8SFR - chains A and C of the 4 polymer chains in the assembly; structure by electron microscopy, 3.50 A resolution.

# Chain A
Molecule: CRISPR-associated endonuclease Cas12a
Organism: Acidaminococcus sp. BV3L6
Notes: EC 3.1.21.1, 4.6.1.22
UniProtKB: U2UMQ6 (CS12A_ACISB); residue numbers follow UniProt; this construct covers 1-1307
Sequence (1311 residues; numbered -3 to 1307; the number before each row is that of its first residue; numbers below 1 keep their minus sign (Gly-3 is residue -3)):
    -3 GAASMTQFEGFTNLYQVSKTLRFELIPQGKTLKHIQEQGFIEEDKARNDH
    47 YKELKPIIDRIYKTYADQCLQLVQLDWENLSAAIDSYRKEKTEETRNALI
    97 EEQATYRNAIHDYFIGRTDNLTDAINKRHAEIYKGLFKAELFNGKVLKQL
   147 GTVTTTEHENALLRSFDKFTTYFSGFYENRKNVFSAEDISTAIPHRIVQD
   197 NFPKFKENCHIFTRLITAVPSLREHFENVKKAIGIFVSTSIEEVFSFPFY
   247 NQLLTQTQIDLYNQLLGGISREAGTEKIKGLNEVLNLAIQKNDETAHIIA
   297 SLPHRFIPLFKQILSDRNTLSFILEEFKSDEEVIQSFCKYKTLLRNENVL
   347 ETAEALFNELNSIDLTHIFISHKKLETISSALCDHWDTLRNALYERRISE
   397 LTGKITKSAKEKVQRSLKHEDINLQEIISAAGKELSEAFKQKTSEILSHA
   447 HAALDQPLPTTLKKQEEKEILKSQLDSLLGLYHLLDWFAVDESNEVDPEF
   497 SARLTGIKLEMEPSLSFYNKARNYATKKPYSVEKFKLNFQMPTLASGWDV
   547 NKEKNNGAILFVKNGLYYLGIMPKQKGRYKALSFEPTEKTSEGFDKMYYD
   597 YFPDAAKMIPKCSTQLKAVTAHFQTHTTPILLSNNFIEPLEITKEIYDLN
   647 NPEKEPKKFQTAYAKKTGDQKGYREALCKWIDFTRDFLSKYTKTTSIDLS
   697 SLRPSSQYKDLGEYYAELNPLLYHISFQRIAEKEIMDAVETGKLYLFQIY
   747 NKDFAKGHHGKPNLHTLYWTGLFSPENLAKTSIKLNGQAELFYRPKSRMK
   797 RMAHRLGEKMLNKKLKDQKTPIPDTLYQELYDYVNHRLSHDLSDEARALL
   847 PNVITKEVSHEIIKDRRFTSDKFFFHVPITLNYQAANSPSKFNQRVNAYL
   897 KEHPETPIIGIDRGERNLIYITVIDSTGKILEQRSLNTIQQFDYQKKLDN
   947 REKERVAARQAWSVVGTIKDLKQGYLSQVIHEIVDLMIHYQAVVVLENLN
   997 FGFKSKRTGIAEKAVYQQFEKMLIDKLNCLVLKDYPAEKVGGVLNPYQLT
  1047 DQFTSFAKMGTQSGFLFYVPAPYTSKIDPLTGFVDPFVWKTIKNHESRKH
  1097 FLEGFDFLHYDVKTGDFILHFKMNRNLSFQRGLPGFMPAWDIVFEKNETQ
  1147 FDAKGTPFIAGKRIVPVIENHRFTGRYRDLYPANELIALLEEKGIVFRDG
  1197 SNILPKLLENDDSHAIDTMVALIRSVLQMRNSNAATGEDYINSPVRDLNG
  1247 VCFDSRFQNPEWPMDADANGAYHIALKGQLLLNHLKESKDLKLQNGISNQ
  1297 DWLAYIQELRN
Not modelled in the structure: -3 to 0, 398-402, 794-855
Sequence notes: expression tag (-3 to 0)
UniProt features mapped onto this chain:
  - DNA-binding region: Pro599 to Lys607 (PAM-binding on target DNA), Lys780 to Gly783 (Target DNA), Arg951 to Lys968 (Target DNA), Ser1051 to Ala1053 (Target DNA)
  - region: Met1 to Gly35 (WED-I (OBD-I)), Gln941 to Ala957 (Bridge helix)
  - active site: His800 (For pre-crRNA processing), Lys809 (For pre-crRNA processing), Lys860 (For pre-crRNA processing), Asp908 (For DNase activity of RuvC domain), Glu993 (For DNase activity of RuvC domain), Arg1226 (For DNase activity of nuclease domain), Asp1263 (For DNase activity of RuvC domain)
  - binding site (crRNA): Tyr47 to Lys51, Asn175, Arg176, Lys307 to Leu310, Lys752 to His761, Met806 to Asn808
  - site: Arg18 (Binds crRNA), Thr167 (Binds PAM on target DNA), Arg192 (Binds crRNA), Trp382 (Binds crRNA-target DNA heteroduplex), Lys548 (Binds PAM on target DNA), Lys607 (Binds sequence-specific recognition of both target and non-target strand bases in PAM), His872 (Binds crRNA), Gln1014 (Binds target DNA)
  - mutagenesis: Thr167 (T167A: Wild-type to slightly improved guided indel formation), Arg176 (R176A: Decreased guided indel formation), Arg192 (R192A: Decreased guided indel formation), Trp382 (W382A: Nearly complete loss of guided indel formation), Lys548 (K548A: Decreased guided indel formation), Met604 (M604A: Decreased guided indel formation), Lys607 (K607A: Nearly complete loss of guided indel formation, probable loss of PAM recognition), Lys780 (K780A: Nearly complete loss of guided indel formation), Gly783 (G783P: Complete loss of guided indel formation), Asp908 (D908A: No longer provides resistance to plasmids or phage in E.coli; D908P: Complete loss of guided indel formation; neither DNA strand is cleaved in vitro), Arg951 (R951A: Nearly complete loss of guided indel formation), Arg955 (R955A: Partial loss of guided indel formation), 6 further mutagenesis entries in UniProt
Reported in the primary citation:
  - mutagenesis - F999A, R1003A: unchanged catalytic activity on 20-bp target
  - mutagenesis - F999A, R1003A (14-fold): decreased catalytic activity on 16-bp target
  - mutagenesis - R1003A: unchanged catalytic activity (TS cleavage of the 20-bp target)
  - mutagenesis - R1003A (7-fold): decreased catalytic activity (TS cleavage of the 16-bp target)

# Chain C
Molecule: 56-nt DNA strand
Sequence (56 nucleotides; row label = number of the first residue in the row; numbers below 1 keep their minus sign (DA-11 is residue -11)):
   -11 AGCACAGTAGCTACTCCACATGGCATTCCACTTATCACTAAAAGATCGGA
    39 AGAGCG
Not modelled in the structure: -11 to 6, 41-44

# Chain A / chain C interface
Pairs across the interface (79):
  Lys164(A) with DC35(C), salt bridge to the phosphate
  Asn178(A) with DC24(C), sugar contact
  Ile185(A) with DT23(C), phosphate contact
  Ser186(A) with DA22(C), phosphate contact; DT23(C), hydrogen bond to the phosphate
  Thr187(A) with DA22(C), base contact
  Gly263(A) with DC12(C), phosphate contact; DA13(C), phosphate contact
  Gly264(A) with DA13(C), sugar contact
  Ser266(A) with DA13(C), sugar contact
  Lys273(A) with DC12(C), base contact
  Asn278(A) with DG11(C), phosphate contact; DC12(C), hydrogen bond to the phosphate
  Glu279(A) with DG11(C), hydrogen bond to the base; DC12(C), sugar contact
  Asn282(A) with DG10(C), hydrogen bond to the base; DG11(C), sugar contact
  Gln286(A) with DG10(C), hydrogen bond to the base
  Arg301(A) with DC12(C), salt bridge to the phosphate
  Thr315(A) with DT14(C), phosphate contact
  Ser317(A) with DA13(C), phosphate contact
  Phe318(A) with DT14(C), sugar contact
  Ile319(A) with DT14(C), phosphate contact; DT15(C), phosphate contact
  Glu372(A) with DC7(C), hydrogen bond to the base
  Asp380(A) with DC7(C), phosphate contact
  His381(A) with DC7(C), sugar contact
  Trp382(A) with DC7(C), base contact
  Asn519(A) with DT15(C), hydrogen bond to the sugar; DC16(C), sugar contact
  Thr522(A) with DC16(C), hydrogen bond to the sugar; DC17(C), sugar contact
  Lys523(A) with DC16(C), phosphate contact; DC17(C), phosphate contact
  Lys524(A) with DC17(C), hydrogen bond to the phosphate; DA18(C), phosphate contact
  Gly543(A) with DA28(C), phosphate contact
  Trp544(A) with DA28(C), hydrogen bond to the phosphate
  Asp545(A) with DA28(C), phosphate contact
  Asn547(A) with DA29(C), hydrogen bond to the phosphate
  Lys548(A) with DA28(C), sugar contact; DA29(C), hydrogen bond to the base
  Asn552(A) with DA28(C), phosphate contact
  Tyr597(A) with DT27(C), phosphate contact; DA28(C), phosphate contact
  Pro599(A) with DT27(C), sugar contact; DA28(C), sugar contact
  Lys603(A) with DC26(C), salt bridge to the phosphate
  Met604(A) with DA28(C), base contact; DA29(C), sugar contact
  Lys607(A) with DA28(C), hydrogen bond to the base; DA29(C), hydrogen bond to the base; DA30(C), sugar contact
  Cys608(A) with DA29(C), phosphate contact
  Leu612(A) with DA30(C), sugar contact; DA31(C), phosphate contact
  Lys613(A) with DA31(C), hydrogen bond to the phosphate; DG32(C), salt bridge to the phosphate
  Asn631(A) with DA30(C), phosphate contact
  Tyr687(A) with DA29(C), sugar contact; DA30(C), hydrogen bond to the phosphate
  Lys689(A) with DA29(C), phosphate contact
  Lys780(A) with DT27(C), salt bridge to the phosphate
  Asn782(A) with DC26(C), sugar contact; DT27(C), phosphate contact
  Gly783(A) with DC26(C), hydrogen bond to the phosphate; DT27(C), hydrogen bond to the phosphate
  Gln784(A) with DA25(C), hydrogen bond to the base; DC26(C), hydrogen bond to the base
  Pro874(A) with DC26(C), base contact
  Val961(A) with DC17(C), sugar contact; DA18(C), sugar contact
  Lys965(A) with DA18(C), hydrogen bond to the phosphate; DC19(C), salt bridge to the phosphate
  Gln1014(A) with DT20(C), phosphate contact
  Phe1049(A) with DT21(C), phosphate contact
  Thr1050(A) with DA22(C), phosphate contact
  Ser1051(A) with DA22(C), phosphate contact
  Phe1052(A) with DT21(C), phosphate contact
Also at the interface, not in a pair above, chain A (69 interface residues in all): Asp184, Asn259, Leu283, Phe302, Ser376, Arg518, Ser542, Arg574, Tyr595, Phe598, Ala614, Leu781, Gly962, Thr963
Also at the interface, not in a pair above, chain C (28 interface residues in all): DA8, DT34, DG36

# Overview
The interface between chain A and chain C involves 69 residues on one side and 28 on the other; the contacts
include 21 hydrogen bonds and 6 salt bridges. Polar contacts include Glu279(A)-DG11(C), Asn282(A)-DG10(C) and
Gln286(A)-DG10(C). The paper reports that F999A and R1003A of chain A reduce catalytic activity on 16-bp
target; R1003A of chain A reduces catalytic activity (TS cleavage of the 16-bp target).
Here chain A is CRISPR-associated endonuclease Cas12a (Acidaminococcus sp. BV3L6) and chain C is a 56-nt DNA
strand. Entry 8SFR (WT CRISPR-Cas12a post nontarget strand cleavage) was determined by electron microscopy,
deposited together with 8SFH, 8SFI, 8SFJ, 8SFL, 8SFN, 8SFO, 8SFP and 8SFQ.
